PDB entry 8VYN | electron microscopy, 2.80 A resolution | chains A and F of the 15 polymer chains in the assembly

== Chain A ==
Protein: Envelope glycoprotein B
Source organism: Human betaherpesvirus 5
Reference sequence: P13201 (GB_HCMVT); residue numbers follow UniProt; this construct covers 1-704
Chain sequence (786 residues; row label = number of the first residue in the row):
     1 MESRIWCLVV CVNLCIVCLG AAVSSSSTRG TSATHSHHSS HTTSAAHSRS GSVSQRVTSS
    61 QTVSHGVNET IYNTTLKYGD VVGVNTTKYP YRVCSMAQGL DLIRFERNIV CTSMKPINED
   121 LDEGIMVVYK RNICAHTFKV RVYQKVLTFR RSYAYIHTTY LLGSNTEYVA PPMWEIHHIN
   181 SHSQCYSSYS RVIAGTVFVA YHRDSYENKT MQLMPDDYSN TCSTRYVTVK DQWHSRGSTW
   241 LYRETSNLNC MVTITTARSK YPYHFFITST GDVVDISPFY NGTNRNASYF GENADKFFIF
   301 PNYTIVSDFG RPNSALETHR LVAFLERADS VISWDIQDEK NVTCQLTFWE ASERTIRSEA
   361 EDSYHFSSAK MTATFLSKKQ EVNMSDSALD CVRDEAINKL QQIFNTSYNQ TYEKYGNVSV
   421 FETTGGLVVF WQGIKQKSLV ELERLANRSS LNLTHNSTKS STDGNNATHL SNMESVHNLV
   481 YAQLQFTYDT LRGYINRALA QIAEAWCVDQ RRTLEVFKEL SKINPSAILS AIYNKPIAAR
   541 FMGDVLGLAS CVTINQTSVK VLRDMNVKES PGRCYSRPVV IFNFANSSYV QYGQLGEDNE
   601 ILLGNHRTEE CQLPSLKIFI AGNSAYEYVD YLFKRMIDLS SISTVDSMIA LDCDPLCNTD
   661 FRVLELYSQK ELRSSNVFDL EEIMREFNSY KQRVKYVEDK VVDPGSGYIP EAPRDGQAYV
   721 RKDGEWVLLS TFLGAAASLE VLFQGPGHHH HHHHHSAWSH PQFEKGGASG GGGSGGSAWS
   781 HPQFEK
Disordered / not traced: 1-78, 150-163, 192-197, 233-246, 448-473, 662-786
Disulfides: Cys94-Cys551, Cys111-Cys507, Cys185-Cys250, Cys344-Cys391, Cys574-Cys611
Glycans and other covalent adducts: glycan linked to Asn208; N-acetylglucosamine (NAG) linked to Asn281, Asn302, Asn383, Asn405, Asn417, Asn555
Construct notes: engineered mutation Leu100 (Thr in P13201), Cys134 (Val in P13201), Cys222 (His in P13201), Ile267 (Ala in P13201), Cys653 (Ile in P13201), Cys657 (Glu in P13201); conflict Ser246 (Cys in P13201), Ser457 (Arg in P13201), Ser460 (Arg in P13201); expression tag (705-786)
Curated features (UniProtKB/Swiss-Prot):
  - region (Involved in fusion and/or binding to host membrane): Ser152 to Thr158, Gly237 to Glu244
  - glycosylation (N-linked (GlcNAc...) asparagine): Asn68, Asn73, Asn85, Asn208, Asn281, Asn286, Asn302, Asn341, Asn383, Asn405, Asn409, Asn417, Asn447, Asn452, Asn456, Asn466, Asn555, Asn586
What the authors report for this chain:
  - conformationally variable residues (order/disorder transition): Lys437 to Asn447, Glu474 to Ala482
  - mutagenesis - N220C/E657C, I356C/A500C: increased stability
  - mutagenesis - K130Y, N220C/E657C, K260W, V273F, S367C/A503C, L484P, V645P, D646P: increased expression

== Chain F ==
Protein: 1G2 Fab Heavy Chain
Source organism: Homo sapiens
Notes: antibody fragment or engineered binder
Chain sequence (224 residues; numbered 1 to 217 plus 7 insertion-coded residues; the number before each row is that of its first residue; a row labelled like 35A-35B holds insertion residues (35A, then the next letters in order)):
     1 QLQLQESGPG LVKPSETLSL TCTVSGASID RSTYY
35A-35B WG
    36 WIRQPPGKGL EWIANIYYNG RAVYSPSLKS RVTISVDTSK NQFSLKV
82A-82C RSL
    83 TAADTAVYYC ATRWNYFF
100A-100B DF
   101 DYWGRGTLVT VSSASTKGPS VFPLAPSSKS TSGGTAALGC LVKDYFPEPV TVSWNSGALT
   161 SGVHTFPAVL QSSGLYSLSS VVTVPSSSLG TQTYICNVNH KPSNTKVDKK VEPKSCD
Disordered / not traced: 112-217
Disulfides: Cys22-Cys92

== Chain A / chain F interface ==
Pairs across the interface (29):
  Tyr280(A) - Asn97(F)
  Tyr280(A) - Tyr98(F)  hydrogen bond (side chain-backbone)
  Asn281(A) - Phe99(F)
  Gly282(A) - Asn97(F)
  Gly282(A) - Tyr98(F)  hydrogen bond (backbone-backbone)
  Gly282(A) - Phe99(F)  hydrogen bond (backbone-backbone)
  Thr283(A) - Asn97(F)
  Thr283(A) - Phe99(F)
  Thr283(A) - Phe100(F)
  Asn284(A) - Asn97(F)  hydrogen bond (backbone-side chain)
  Arg285(A) - Ser32(F)  hydrogen bond (side chain-backbone)
  Arg285(A) - Tyr34(F)
  Arg285(A) - Trp96(F)  hydrogen bond (side chain-backbone)
  Arg285(A) - Asn97(F)  hydrogen bond (backbone-side chain)
  Asn286(A) - Gln1(F)  hydrogen bond (side chain-backbone)
  Asn286(A) - Tyr102(F)
  Phe290(A) - Ser32(F)
  Gly291(A) - Arg31(F)  hydrogen bond (backbone-side chain)
  Glu292(A) - Arg31(F)  salt bridge
  Glu292(A) - Ser32(F)
  Asn293(A) - Arg31(F)
  Ala294(A) - Arg31(F)  hydrogen bond (backbone-backbone)
  Ala294(A) - Ser32(F)
  Ala294(A) - Tyr34(F)  hydrophobic
  Phe297(A) - Tyr98(F)
  Phe298(A) - Tyr98(F)
  Ile299(A) - Tyr98(F)
  Ile299(A) - Phe99(F)  hydrophobic
  Leu321(A) - Phe99(F)  hydrophobic
Interface residues without a listed pair, chain A (17 interface residues in all): Pro301
Interface residues without a listed pair, chain F (12 interface residues in all): Thr33, Tyr53

== In short ==
17 residues of chain A and 12 residues of chain F are in contact; the contacts include 10 hydrogen bonds and 1
salt bridge. Polar pairs include Glu292(A)-Arg31(F), Tyr280(A)-Tyr98(F) and Asn284(A)-Asn97(F). The paper
reports that K130Y, N220C/E657C and K260W of chain A, among others, increase expression; conformational
variability at Lys437(A) and Glu474(A); 9 substitutions were tested in all.
Chain A is Envelope glycoprotein B (Human betaherpesvirus 5) and chain F is 1G2 Fab Heavy Chain (Homo
sapiens); the structure, Soluble ectodomain of human cytomegalovirus (HCMV) glycoprotein B (gB) stabilized in
a prefusion-like conformation in complex ..., was determined by electron microscopy, deposited together with
8VYM.
